3T4A - chains A and B of the 4 polymer chains in the assembly; structure by X-ray diffraction, 3.40 A resolution.

[Chain A]
Molecule: Complement C3 beta chain
Organism: Homo sapiens
Notes: fragment: C3c beta chain
UniProt: P01024 (CO3_HUMAN); residues 1-645 here correspond to UniProt positions 23-667 (UniProt number = residue number + 22)
Chain sequence (645 residues; row label = number of the first residue in the row):
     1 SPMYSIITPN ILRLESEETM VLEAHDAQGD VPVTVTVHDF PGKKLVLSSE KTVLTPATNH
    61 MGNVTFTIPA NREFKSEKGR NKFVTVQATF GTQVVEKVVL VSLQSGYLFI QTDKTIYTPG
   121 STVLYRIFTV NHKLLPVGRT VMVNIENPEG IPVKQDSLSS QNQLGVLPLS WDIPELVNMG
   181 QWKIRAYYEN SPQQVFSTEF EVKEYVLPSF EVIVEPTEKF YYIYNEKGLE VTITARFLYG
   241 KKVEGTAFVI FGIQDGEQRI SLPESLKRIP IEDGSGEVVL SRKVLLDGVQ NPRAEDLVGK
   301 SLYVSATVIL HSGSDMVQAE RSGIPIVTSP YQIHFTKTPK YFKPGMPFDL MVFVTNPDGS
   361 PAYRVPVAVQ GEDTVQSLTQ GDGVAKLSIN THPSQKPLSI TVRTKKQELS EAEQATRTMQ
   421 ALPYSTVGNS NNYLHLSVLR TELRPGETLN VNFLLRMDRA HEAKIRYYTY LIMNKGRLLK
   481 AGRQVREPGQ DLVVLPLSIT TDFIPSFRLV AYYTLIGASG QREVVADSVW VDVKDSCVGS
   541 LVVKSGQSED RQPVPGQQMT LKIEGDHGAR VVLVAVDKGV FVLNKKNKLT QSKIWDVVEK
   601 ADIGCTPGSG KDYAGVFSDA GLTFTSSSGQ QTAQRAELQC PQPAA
Unresolved in the structure: 71-79, 643-645
Swiss-Prot annotation at these positions:
  - site: Ser-519, Gly-520 (Microbial infection: Cleavage)
  - modified residue (Phosphoserine): Ser-16, Ser-48, Ser-275, Ser-281
  - glycosylation: Asn-63 (N-linked (GlcNAc...) asparagine)
Cystine bridges: Cys-605/Cys-640

[Chain B]
Molecule: Complement C3c alpha' chain fragment 1
Organism: Homo sapiens
Notes: fragment: C3c alpha' chain fragment 1
UniProt: P01024 (CO3_HUMAN); residues 727-932 here correspond to UniProt positions 749-954 (UniProt number = residue number + 22)
Chain sequence (206 residues; each row starts with the number of its first residue):
   727 SNLDEDIIAE ENIVSRSEFP ESWLWNVEDL KEPPKNGIST KLMNIFLKDS ITTWEILAVS
   787 MSDKKGICVA DPFEVTVMQD FFIDLRLPYS VVRNEQVEIR AVLYNYRQNQ ELKVRVELLH
   847 NPAFCSLATT KRRHQQTVTI PPKSSLSVPY VIVPLKTGLQ EVEVKAAVYH HFISDGVRKS
   907 LKVVPEGIRM NKTVAVRTLD PERLGR
Unresolved in the structure: 727-729, 913-932
Swiss-Prot annotation at these positions:
  - site: Arg-932 (Cleavage)
  - glycosylation: Asn-917 (N-linked (GlcNAc...) asparagine)
Reported in the primary citation:
  - conformationally variable residues (side-chain flip): Phe-898

[Chain A / chain B interface]
Contacting residue pairs (168; chain A residue first):
  Phe-109(A) with Ile-793(B), hydrophobic
  Asp-113(A) with Ser-748(B), hydrogen bond; Trp-751(B)
  Lys-114(A) with Glu-747(B), salt bridge; Ser-748(B)
  Thr-118(A) with Tyr-815(B)
  Pro-119(A) with Tyr-815(B); Lys-908(B), hydrogen bond (backbone-side chain)
  Leu-124(A) with Trp-751(B), hydrophobic
  Tyr-125(A) with Trp-751(B)
  Arg-126(A) with Trp-751(B)
  Phe-128(A) with Val-785(B), hydrophobic; Met-787(B), hydrophobic; Ile-793(B), hydrophobic
  Thr-129(A) with Met-787(B)
  Val-130(A) with Met-787(B), hydrophobic
  Leu-134(A) with Gly-792(B); Ile-793(B), hydrogen bond (backbone-backbone)
  Leu-135(A) with Asp-789(B); Lys-790(B); Gly-792(B)
  Pro-136(A) with Met-787(B), hydrophobic; Ser-788(B); Asp-789(B)
  Leu-164(A) with Met-787(B)
  Gly-165(A) with Met-787(B)
  Glu-175(A) with Lys-908(B), salt bridge
  Glu-204(A) with Tyr-815(B)
  Tyr-205(A) with Glu-747(B), hydrogen bond; Tyr-815(B)
  Val-206(A) with Tyr-815(B)
  Leu-207(A) with Glu-747(B); Arg-812(B), hydrogen bond (backbone-side chain)
  Ser-209(A) with Asp-810(B)
  Phe-237(A) with Tyr-830(B); Tyr-832(B)
  Leu-238(A) with Thr-778(B); Thr-779(B), hydrogen bond (backbone-side chain)
  Tyr-239(A) with Ile-777(B); Thr-802(B); Met-804(B); Phe-808(B); Tyr-830(B); Tyr-832(B), hydrogen bond
  Lys-241(A) with Met-804(B); Tyr-832(B)
  Ser-312(A) with Arg-826(B), hydrogen bond (backbone-side chain); Ser-873(B)
  Ser-314(A) with Arg-826(B), hydrogen bond; Ser-873(B), hydrogen bond
  Asp-315(A) with Arg-812(B), salt bridge
  Cys-537(A) with Cys-794(B), disulfide
  Val-538(A) with Lys-791(B)
  Ser-540(A) with Ile-764(B)
  Leu-541(A) with Ala-784(B), hydrophobic; Val-785(B); Ser-786(B); Ala-796(B)
  Val-543(A) with Ala-784(B), hydrophobic; Phe-799(B)
  Lys-544(A) with Phe-799(B)
  Ser-545(A) with Phe-799(B)
  Gln-552(A) with Met-804(B)
  Pro-553(A) with Leu-773(B), hydrophobic; Thr-802(B); Val-803(B); Met-804(B), hydrogen bond (backbone-backbone)
  Val-554(A) with Val-803(B); Met-804(B); Gln-805(B)
  Pro-555(A) with Arg-742(B); Asp-775(B); Ile-777(B), hydrophobic; Val-803(B); Gln-805(B)
  Gly-556(A) with Leu-773(B), hydrogen bond (backbone-backbone); Asp-775(B)
  Gln-557(A) with Phe-772(B); Leu-773(B), hydrogen bond (backbone-backbone)
  Gln-558(A) with Asn-770(B); Ile-771(B); Phe-772(B)
  Met-559(A) with Met-769(B); Asn-770(B); Ile-771(B), hydrogen bond (backbone-backbone); Leu-773(B), hydrophobic
  Thr-560(A) with Met-769(B); Asn-770(B), hydrogen bond
  Leu-561(A) with Leu-750(B), hydrophobic; Leu-768(B); Met-769(B), hydrogen bond (backbone-backbone); Ile-771(B), hydrophobic; Ile-782(B), hydrophobic
  Lys-562(A) with Lys-767(B); Leu-768(B)
  Ile-563(A) with Ser-765(B); Thr-766(B); Lys-767(B), hydrogen bond (backbone-backbone)
  Glu-564(A) with Ser-765(B); Thr-766(B)
  Gly-565(A) with Leu-756(B); Ile-764(B); Ser-765(B), hydrogen bond (backbone-backbone)
  Asp-566(A) with Leu-756(B); Gly-763(B)
  His-567(A) with Leu-756(B); Lys-757(B); Glu-758(B); Pro-760(B); Gly-763(B); Ser-765(B)
  Gly-568(A) with Leu-756(B), hydrogen bond (backbone-backbone)
  Ala-569(A) with Glu-754(B); Asp-755(B); Leu-756(B), hydrogen bond (backbone-backbone); Met-787(B)
  Arg-570(A) with Val-753(B); Glu-754(B); Asp-755(B), salt bridge; Val-785(B); Ser-786(B); Met-787(B), hydrogen bond (backbone-backbone)
  Val-571(A) with Val-753(B); Glu-754(B), hydrogen bond (backbone-backbone); Leu-756(B), hydrophobic; Val-785(B)
  Val-572(A) with Asn-752(B); Val-753(B), hydrophobic; Leu-783(B); Ala-784(B); Val-785(B), hydrogen bond (backbone-backbone)
  Leu-573(A) with Leu-750(B); Trp-751(B); Asn-752(B), hydrogen bond (backbone-backbone); Met-769(B), hydrophobic; Leu-783(B); Ala-784(B), hydrophobic
  Val-574(A) with Trp-749(B); Leu-750(B), hydrogen bond (backbone-backbone); Trp-751(B), hydrophobic; Glu-781(B); Ile-782(B); Leu-783(B), hydrogen bond (backbone-backbone)
  Ala-575(A) with Glu-747(B); Ser-748(B); Trp-749(B), hydrogen bond (backbone-backbone); Leu-750(B), hydrophobic; Glu-781(B)
  Val-576(A) with Glu-747(B); Thr-779(B); Trp-780(B); Glu-781(B), hydrogen bond (backbone-backbone)
  Asp-577(A) with Glu-747(B), hydrogen bond (backbone-backbone); Thr-778(B), hydrogen bond; Trp-780(B)
  Lys-578(A) with Thr-779(B), hydrogen bond (backbone-backbone); Glu-800(B), salt bridge
  Val-580(A) with Glu-747(B)
  Phe-581(A) with Glu-781(B)
  Lys-588(A) with Glu-781(B), salt bridge
  Leu-589(A) with Leu-783(B); Val-795(B)
  Thr-590(A) with Val-795(B)
  Gln-591(A) with Ile-793(B); Cys-794(B); Val-795(B), hydrogen bond (side chain-backbone)
  Ile-594(A) with Ile-793(B), hydrophobic; Val-795(B), hydrophobic
Other interface residues (no listed pair), chain A (77 interface residues in all): Gln-111, Val-166, Pro-208, Gly-313, Thr-501, Gly-539, Gly-546
Other interface residues (no listed pair), chain B (69 interface residues in all): Pro-746, Lys-774, Ser-776, Asp-797, Val-801, Leu-813, Pro-814, Val-828
Cross-chain cystine bridges: Cys-537(A)/Cys-794(B)

[Overview]
77 residues of chain A and 69 residues of chain B are in contact; the contacts include 1 disulfide bond, 32
hydrogen bonds and 6 salt bridges. Polar contacts include Lys-114(A)/Glu-747(B), Glu-175(A)/Lys-908(B) and
Asp-315(A)/Arg-812(B). The paper reports conformational variability at Phe-898(B).
Here chain A is Complement C3 beta chain and chain B is Complement C3c alpha' chain fragment 1, both from Homo
sapiens. Entry 3T4A (Structure of a truncated form of Staphylococcal Complement Inhibitor B bound to human C3c
at 3.4 ...) was determined by X-ray diffraction together with 3T46, 3T47, 3T48 and 3T49 from the same study.
